1Y8Y - chain A; structure by X-ray diffraction, 2.00 A resolution.

[Chain A]
Molecule: Cell division protein kinase 2
Source organism: Homo sapiens
Notes: EC 2.7.1.37
Reference sequence: P24941 (CDK2_HUMAN); residue numbers follow UniProt; this construct covers 1-298
Chain sequence (298 residues; row label = number of the first residue in the row):
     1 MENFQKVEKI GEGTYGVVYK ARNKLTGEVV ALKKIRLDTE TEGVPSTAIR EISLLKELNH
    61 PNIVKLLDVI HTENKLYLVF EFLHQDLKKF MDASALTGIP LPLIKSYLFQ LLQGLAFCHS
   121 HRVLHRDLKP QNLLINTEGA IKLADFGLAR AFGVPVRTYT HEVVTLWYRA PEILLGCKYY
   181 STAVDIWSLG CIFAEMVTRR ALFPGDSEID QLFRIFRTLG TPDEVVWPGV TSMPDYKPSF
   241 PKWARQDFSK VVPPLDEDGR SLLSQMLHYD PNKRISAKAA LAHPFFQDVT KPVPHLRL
Not modelled in the structure: 38-43
Ligand contacts: CT7 ((5-chloropyrazolo[1,5-a]pyrimidin-7-yl)-(4-methanesulfonylphenyl)amine): Ile-10, Val-18, Ala-31, Lys-33, Val-64, Phe-80, Glu-81, Phe-82, Leu-83, His-84, Gln-85, Asp-86, Lys-89, Leu-134
UniProt features mapped onto this chain:
  - active site: Asp-127 (Proton acceptor)
  - binding site (ATP): Ile-10 to Val-18, Lys-33, Glu-81 to Leu-83, Asp-86, Lys-129 to Asn-132, Asp-145
  - binding site (Mg(2+)): Asn-132, Asp-145
  - site (CDK7 binding): Lys-9, Lys-88, Lys-89, Leu-166
  - modified residue: Met-1 (N-acetylmethionine), Lys-6 (N6-acetyllysine), Thr-14 (Phosphothreonine), Tyr-15 (Phosphotyrosine), Tyr-19 (Phosphotyrosine), Thr-160 (Phosphothreonine)
  - natural variant: Pro-45 (P45L: In a glioblastoma multiforme sample)
  - mutagenesis: Lys-9 (K9F: Reduced phosphorylation by CAK), Thr-14 (T14A: 2-fold increase in activity), Tyr-15 (Y15F: 2-fold increase in activity), Lys-88 to Lys-89 (Reduced phosphorylation by CAK), Thr-160 (T160A: Abolishes activity), Leu-166 (L166R: Reduced phosphorylation by CAK and reduced kinase activity)

[Overview]
Bound to chain A: compound CT7. From UniProt: active-site residue Asp-127, 19 ATP-binding residues,
Mg2+-binding residues Asn-132 and Asp-145 and 7 mutagenesis sites.
Chain A is Cell division protein kinase 2 (Homo sapiens); the structure, Crystal structure of human CDK2
complexed with a pyrazolo[1,5-a]pyrimidine inhibitor, was determined by X-ray diffraction (same publication as
1Y91).
